Entry 4C5S (X-ray diffraction, 1.85 A resolution); this record covers chains B and C of the 4 polymer chains in the assembly.

[Chain B (and C)]
Molecule: Phenylalanine ammonia-lyase
Source organism: Taxus wallichiana VAR. chinensis
Notes: EC 4.3.1.24; chain C of this document is another copy of the same molecule, construct and numbering; everything in this record applies to it too
UniProt: Q68G84 (Q68G84_TAXWC); aligned to UniProt positions 1-687 over residues 1-687
Chain sequence (705 residues; numbered -19 to 687; 2 numbers in that range are skipped by the numbering (no residue carries them; nothing is unmodelled there); the number before each row is that of its first residue; numbers below 1 keep their minus sign (Met-19 is residue -19)):
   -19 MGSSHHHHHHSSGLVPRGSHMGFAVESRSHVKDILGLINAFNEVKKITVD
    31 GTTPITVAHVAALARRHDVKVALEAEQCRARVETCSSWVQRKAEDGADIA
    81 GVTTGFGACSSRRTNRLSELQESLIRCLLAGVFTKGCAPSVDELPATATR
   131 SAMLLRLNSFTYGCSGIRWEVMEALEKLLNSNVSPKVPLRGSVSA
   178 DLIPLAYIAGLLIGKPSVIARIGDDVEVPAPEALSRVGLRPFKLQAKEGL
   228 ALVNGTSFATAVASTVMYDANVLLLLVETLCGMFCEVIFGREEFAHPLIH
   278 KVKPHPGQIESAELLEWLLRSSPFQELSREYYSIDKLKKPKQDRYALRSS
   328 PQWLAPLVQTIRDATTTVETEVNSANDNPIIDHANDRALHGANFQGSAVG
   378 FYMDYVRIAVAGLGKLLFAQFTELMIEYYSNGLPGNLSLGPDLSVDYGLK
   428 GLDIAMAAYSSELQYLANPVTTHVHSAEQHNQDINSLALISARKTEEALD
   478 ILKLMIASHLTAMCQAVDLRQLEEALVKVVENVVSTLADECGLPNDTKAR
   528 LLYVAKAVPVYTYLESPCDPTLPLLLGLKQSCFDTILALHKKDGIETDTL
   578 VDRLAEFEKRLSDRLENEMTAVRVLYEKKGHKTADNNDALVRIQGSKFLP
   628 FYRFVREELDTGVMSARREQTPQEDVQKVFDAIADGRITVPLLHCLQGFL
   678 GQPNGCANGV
Not modelled in the structure: -19 to 8, 115-122, 568-573, 606-617, 678-687 (chain C: -19 to 8, 57, 115-121, 568-572, 606-617, 678-687)
Construct notes: expression tag (-19 to 0); chromophore (175, 175, 175); engineered mutation Ala80 (Tyr in P42212)
Modified positions: Ala175 ({2-[(1S)-1-aminoethyl]-4-methylidene-5-oxo-4,5-dihydro-1H-imidazol-1-yl}acetic acid; MDO)
Covalent attachments: covalent link Ala175-Asp178; (3S)-3-amino-2,2-difluoro-3-phenylpropanoic acid (BQ7) linked to Ala175
Ligand contacts:
  - BQ7 ((3S)-3-amino-2,2-difluoro-3-phenylpropanoic acid), molecule 1: Phe86, Gly87, Leu104, Leu179, Leu227, Asn231, Asn355, Phe371, Glu455, Gln459
  - BQ7, molecule 2: Gln319, Tyr322, Arg325

[Interface between chain B and chain C]
Pairs across the interface (35):
  Lys315(B) - Thr548(C)  hydrogen bond
  Tyr405(B) - Tyr405(C)  hydrophobic
  His450(B) - His450(C)
  His457(B) - His457(C)
  Thr548(B) - Lys315(C)  hydrogen bond
  Leu549(B) - Lys315(C)
  Leu553(B) - Gln557(C)  hydrogen bond (backbone-side chain)
  Lys556(B) - Phe560(C)
  Lys556(B) - Asp561(C)  salt bridge
  Gln557(B) - Leu553(C)
  Gln557(B) - Lys556(C)
  Cys559(B) - Phe560(C)  hydrophobic
  Phe560(B) - Lys556(C)
  Phe560(B) - Cys559(C)  hydrophobic
  Phe560(B) - Phe560(C)  hydrophobic
  Phe560(B) - Glu585(C)
  Asp561(B) - Lys556(C)  salt bridge
  Ile563(B) - Phe560(C)  hydrophobic
  Ile563(B) - Val578(C)  hydrophobic
  Leu564(B) - Ala582(C)  hydrophobic
  Leu564(B) - Glu585(C)
  His567(B) - Asp575(C)  salt bridge
  His567(B) - Val578(C)
  His567(B) - Asp579(C)  salt bridge
  Thr574(B) - Thr574(C)
  Thr574(B) - Asp575(C)  hydrogen bond
  Asp575(B) - His567(C)  salt bridge
  Asp575(B) - Thr574(C)  hydrogen bond
  Val578(B) - Leu564(C)  hydrophobic
  Val578(B) - His567(C)
  Val578(B) - Thr574(C)
  Asp579(B) - His567(C)  salt bridge
  Ala582(B) - Leu564(C)  hydrophobic
  Glu585(B) - Phe560(C)
  Glu585(B) - Leu564(C)
Also at the interface, not in a pair above, chain B (27 interface residues in all): Ile403, Tyr406, Asn445, Thr449, Ser453, Leu581
Also at the interface, not in a pair above, chain C (27 interface residues in all): Ile403, Tyr406, Asn445, Thr449, Ser453, Leu549, Ile563, Leu581

[Overview]
The chain B/chain C interface involves 27 residues from each chain; the contacts include 5 hydrogen bonds and
6 salt bridges. Polar pairs include Lys556(B)-Asp561(C), His567(B)-Asp575(C) and His567(B)-Asp579(C). Chain B
binds compound BQ7. Covalently linked compound BQ7: at Ala175(B).
Both chains are Phenylalanine ammonia-lyase (Taxus wallichiana VAR. chinensis). Entry 4C5S (Structural
Investigations into the Stereochemistry and Activity of a Phenylalanine-2,3-Aminomutase from Taxus chinensis)
was determined by X-ray diffraction, deposited together with 4C5R, 4C5U, 4C6G and 4CQ5.
